Entry 9ATR (electron microscopy, 3.70 A resolution); this record covers chains A and C of the 6 polymer chains in the assembly.

# Chain A (and C)
Name: Spike glycoprotein
From: Severe acute respiratory syndrome coronavirus 2
Notes: chain C of this document is another copy of the same molecule, construct and numbering; everything in this record applies to it too
UniProt: P0DTC2 (SPIKE_SARS2); aligned to UniProt positions 14-1207 over residues 14-1207 (the alignment contains insertions or deletions, so no single offset holds)
Amino-acid sequence (1230 residues; numbered 14 to 1243; the number before each row is that of its first residue):
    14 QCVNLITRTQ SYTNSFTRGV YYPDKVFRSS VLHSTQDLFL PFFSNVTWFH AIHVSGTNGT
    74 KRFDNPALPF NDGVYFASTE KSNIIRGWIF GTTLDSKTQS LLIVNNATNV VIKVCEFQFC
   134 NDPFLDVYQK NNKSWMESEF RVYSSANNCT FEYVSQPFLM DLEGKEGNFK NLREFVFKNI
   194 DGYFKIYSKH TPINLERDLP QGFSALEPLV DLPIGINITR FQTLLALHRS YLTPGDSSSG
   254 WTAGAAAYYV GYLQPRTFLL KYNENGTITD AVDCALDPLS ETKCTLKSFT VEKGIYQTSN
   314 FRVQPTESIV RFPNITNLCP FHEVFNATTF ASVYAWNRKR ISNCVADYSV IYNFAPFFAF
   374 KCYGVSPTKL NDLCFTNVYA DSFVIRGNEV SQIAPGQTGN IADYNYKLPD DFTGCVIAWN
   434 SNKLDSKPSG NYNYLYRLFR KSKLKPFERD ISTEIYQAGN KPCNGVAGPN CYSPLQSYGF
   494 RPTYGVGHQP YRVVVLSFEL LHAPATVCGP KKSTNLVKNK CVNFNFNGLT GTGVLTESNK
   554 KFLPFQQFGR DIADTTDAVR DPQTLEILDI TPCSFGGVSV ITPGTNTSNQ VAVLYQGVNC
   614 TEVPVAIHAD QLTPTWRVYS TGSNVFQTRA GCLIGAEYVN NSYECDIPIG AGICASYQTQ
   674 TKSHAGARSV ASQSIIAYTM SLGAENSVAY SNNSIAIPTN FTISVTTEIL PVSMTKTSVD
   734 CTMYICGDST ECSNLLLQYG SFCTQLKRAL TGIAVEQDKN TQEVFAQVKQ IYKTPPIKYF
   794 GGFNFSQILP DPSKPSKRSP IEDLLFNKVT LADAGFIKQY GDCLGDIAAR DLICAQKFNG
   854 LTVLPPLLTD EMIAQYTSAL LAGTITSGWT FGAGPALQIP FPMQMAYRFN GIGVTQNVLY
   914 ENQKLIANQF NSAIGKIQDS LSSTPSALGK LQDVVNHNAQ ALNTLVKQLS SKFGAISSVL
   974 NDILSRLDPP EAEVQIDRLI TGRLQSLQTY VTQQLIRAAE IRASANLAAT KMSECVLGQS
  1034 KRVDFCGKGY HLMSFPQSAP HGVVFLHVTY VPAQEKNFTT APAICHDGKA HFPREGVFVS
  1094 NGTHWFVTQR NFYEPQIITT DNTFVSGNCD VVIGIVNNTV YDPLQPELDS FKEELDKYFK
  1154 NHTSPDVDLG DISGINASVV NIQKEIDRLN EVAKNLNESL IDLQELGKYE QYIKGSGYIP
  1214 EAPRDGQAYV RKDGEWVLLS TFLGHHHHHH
Disordered / not traced: 14-15, 67-76, 141-149, 174-182, 243-253, 617-1243
Differences from the reference sequence: variant Ile19 (Thr in P0DTC2), Ser24 (Ala27 in P0DTC2), Ala80 (Val83 in P0DTC2), Asp139 (Gly142 in P0DTC2), Gln142 (His146 in P0DTC2), Glu179 (Gln183 in P0DTC2), Glu209 (Val213 in P0DTC2), His335 (Gly339 in P0DTC2), Thr342 (Arg346 in P0DTC2), Ile364 (Leu368 in P0DTC2), Phe367 (Ser371 in P0DTC2), Pro369 (Ser373 in P0DTC2), Phe371 (Ser375 in P0DTC2), Ala372 (Thr376 in P0DTC2), Asn401 (Asp405 in P0DTC2), Ser404 (Arg408 in P0DTC2), Asn413 (Lys417 in P0DTC2), Lys436 (Asn440 in P0DTC2), Pro441 (Val445 in P0DTC2), Ser442 (Gly446 in P0DTC2), Lys456 (Asn460 in P0DTC2), Asn473 (Ser477 in P0DTC2), Lys474 (Thr478 in P0DTC2), Ala480 (Glu484 in P0DTC2), Pro482 (Phe486 in P0DTC2), Ser486 (Phe490 in P0DTC2), Arg494 (Gln498 in P0DTC2), Tyr497 (Asn501 in P0DTC2), His501 (Tyr505 in P0DTC2), Gly610 (Asp614 in P0DTC2), Tyr651 (His655 in P0DTC2), Lys675 (Asn679 in P0DTC2), His677 (Pro681 in P0DTC2), Lys760 (Asn764 in P0DTC2), Tyr792 (Asp796 in P0DTC2), His950 (Gln954 in P0DTC2), Lys965 (Asn969 in P0DTC2); engineered mutation Ala678 (Arg682 in P0DTC2), Gly679 (Arg683 in P0DTC2), Pro813 (Phe817 in P0DTC2), Pro888 (Ala892 in P0DTC2), Pro895 (Ala899 in P0DTC2), Pro938 (Ala942 in P0DTC2), Pro982 (Lys986 in P0DTC2), Pro983 (Val987 in P0DTC2); expression tag (1208-1243)
Cystine bridges: Cys128-Cys162, Cys287-Cys297, Cys332-Cys357, Cys375-Cys428, Cys387-Cys521, Cys476-Cys484, Cys534-Cys586
Glycans and other covalent adducts: N-acetylglucosamine (NAG) linked to Asn58, Asn278
Curated features (UniProtKB/Swiss-Prot):
  - glycosylation (N-linked (GlcNAc...) asparagine): Asn17 (complex), Asn122 (hybrid)

# How chain A and chain C interact
Contacting residue pairs (12):
  Lys38(A) with Leu556(C); Phe558(C); Gln559(C)
  Val39(A) with Gln559(C); Phe561(C); Arg563(C)
  Phe40(A) with Lys553(C); Lys554(C); Phe555(C), hydrophobic; Arg563(C)
  Val44(A) with Ile565(C), hydrophobic
  Pro221(A) with Phe558(C)
Interface residues without a listed pair, chain A (6 interface residues in all): Arg41
Interface residues without a listed pair, chain C (10 interface residues in all): Gly562

# Summary
The interface between chain A and chain C involves 6 residues on one side and 10 on the other. Covalently
linked N-acetylglucosamine: at Asn58(A) and Asn278(A).
Chain A and chain C are both Spike glycoprotein (Severe acute respiratory syndrome coronavirus 2); the
structure, local refinement of XBB.1.5 spike/Nanosota-8 complex, was determined by electron microscopy.
